Entry 4UI1 (X-ray diffraction, 2.35 A resolution); this record covers chains A and D.

[Chain A]
Protein: Bone morphogenetic protein 2
From: Homo sapiens
Notes: fragment: c-terminal domain signaling domain, residues 283-396
UniProtKB: P12643 (BMP2_HUMAN); residue numbers follow UniProt; this construct covers 283-396
Chain sequence (114 residues; each row starts with the number of its first residue):
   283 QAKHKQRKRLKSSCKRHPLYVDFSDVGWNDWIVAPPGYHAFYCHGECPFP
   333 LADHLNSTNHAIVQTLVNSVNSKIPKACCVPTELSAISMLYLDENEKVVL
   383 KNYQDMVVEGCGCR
Unresolved in the structure: 283-292
Disulfide bonds: Cys-296/Cys-361, Cys-325/Cys-393, Cys-329/Cys-395
UniProt features mapped onto this chain:
  - glycosylation: Asn-338 (N-linked (GlcNAc...) (high mannose) asparagine)
Reported in the primary citation:
  - contacts within the chain: Trp-310/Trp-313 (pi stacking)

[Chain D]
Protein: Hemojuvelin
From: Homo sapiens
Notes: fragment: n-terminal domain, residues 35-145
UniProtKB: Q6ZVN8 (RGMC_HUMAN); residues 35-145 here = UniProt positions 35-145
Chain sequence (122 residues; row label = number of the first residue in the row):
    33 ETSQCKILRCNAEYVSSTLSLRGGGSSGALRGGGGGGRGGGVGSGGLCRA
    83 LRSYALCTRRTARTCRGDLAFHSAVHGIEDLMIQHNCSRQGPTAPPPPRG
   133 PALPGAGSGLPAPGTKHHHHHH
Unresolved in the structure: 33-35, 54-75, 130-154
Disulfide bonds: Cys-37/Cys-97, Cys-42/Cys-89, Cys-80/Cys-119
Sequence notes: expression tag (33-34, 146-154)
UniProt features mapped onto this chain:
  - modified residue: Tyr-46 (Phosphotyrosine)
  - glycosylation: Asn-118 (N-linked (GlcNAc...) asparagine)
Reported in the primary citation:
  - disease-associated variants - G99R, L101P: decreased binding to BMP2

[How chain A and chain D interact]
Pairs across the interface - 20 pairs, chain A then chain D:
  Phe-331(A) / Tyr-86(D)
  Phe-331(A) / Ser-105(D)
  Phe-331(A) / Ala-106(D)
  Phe-331(A) / Gly-109(D)
  Phe-331(A) / Ile-110(D)
  Phe-331(A) / Leu-113(D)  hydrophobic
  Pro-332(A) / Tyr-46(D)
  Pro-332(A) / Val-47(D)
  Pro-332(A) / Tyr-86(D)
  Ala-334(A) / Leu-40(D)
  Ala-334(A) / Asn-43(D)  hydrogen bond (backbone-side chain)
  Ala-334(A) / Ala-102(D)  hydrophobic
  Asp-335(A) / Asn-43(D)
  Asp-335(A) / Val-47(D)
  Asn-341(A) / Leu-101(D)
  Ile-344(A) / Ser-105(D)
  Leu-348(A) / His-108(D)
  Ser-351(A) / His-108(D)
  Ser-351(A) / Asp-112(D)
  Val-352(A) / His-108(D)
Also at the interface, not in a pair above, chain A (11 interface residues in all): Leu-337, Val-345

[Summary]
11 residues of chain A face 14 of chain D across their interface; the contacts include 1 hydrogen bond. Its
one hydrogen-bonded contact is Ala-334(A)/Asn-43(D). The paper reports that G99R and L101P of chain D reduce
binding to BMP2; contacts within the chain involving Trp-310(A) and Trp-313(A).
Here chain A is Bone morphogenetic protein 2 and chain D is Hemojuvelin, both from Homo sapiens. Entry 4UI1
(Crystal structure of the human RGMC-BMP2 complex) was determined by X-ray diffraction together with 4UHY,
4UI0 and 4UI2 from the same study.
